Entry 7ERN (X-ray diffraction, 2.05 A resolution); this record covers chains A and C of the 4 polymer chains in the assembly.

== Chain A (and C) ==
Molecule: D-tagatose 3-epimerase
From: Agrobacterium sp. SUL3
Notes: EC 5.1.3.-; chain C of this document is another copy of the same molecule, construct and numbering; everything in this record applies to it too
UniProt: A0A0L6K0Q2 (A0A0L6K0Q2_9RHIZ); numbering as in UniProt (aligned over 1-282)
Amino-acid sequence (284 residues; row label = number of the first residue in the row):
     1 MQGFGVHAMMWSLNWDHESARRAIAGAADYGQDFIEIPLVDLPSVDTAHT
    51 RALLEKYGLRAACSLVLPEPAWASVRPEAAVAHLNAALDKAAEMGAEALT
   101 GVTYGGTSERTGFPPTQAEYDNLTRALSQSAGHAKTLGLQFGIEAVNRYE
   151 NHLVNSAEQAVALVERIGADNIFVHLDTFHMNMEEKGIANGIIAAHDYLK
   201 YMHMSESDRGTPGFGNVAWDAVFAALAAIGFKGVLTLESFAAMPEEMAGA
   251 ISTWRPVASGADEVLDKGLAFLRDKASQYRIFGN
Disordered / not traced: 284 (chain C: fully traced)
Differences from the reference sequence: expression tag (283-284)
Bound ions: Mg2+: Glu144, Asp177, Glu238 (together with D-fructose)
Residues lining bound ligands: D-fructose (FUD): His7, Met9, Glu36, Pro38, Ser64, Leu65, Val66, Gly101, Val102, Thr107, Glu144, Val146, Glu150, Asp177, His180, His203, Arg209, Glu238
What the authors report for this chain:
  - catalytic residues: Glu144, Asp177, His203, Glu238
  - binding site for D-fructose: His7, Ser64, Glu144, Glu150, His180, His203, Arg209
  - mutagenesis - P38N, P38N/Y201L (3.87-fold), P38N/V102A/Y201L (4.52-fold), P38N/V102A/Y201L/I251R (6.3-fold), P38N/V102A/Y201L/S207N/I251R (6.28-fold), V102A, V102I, T107N, Y201L, Y201V, T236K: increased catalytic activity on D-fructose
  - mutagenesis - P38N/V102A/Y201L/S207N/I251R (2.5-fold), P38N/V102A/Y201L, P38N/V102A/Y201L/S207N: increased stability

== Chain A / chain C interface ==
Contacting residue pairs - 74 pairs, chain A then chain C:
  Arg110(A) with Gly249(C); Trp254(C)
  Gly112(A) with Gly249(C), hydrogen bond (backbone-backbone); Trp254(C)
  Phe113(A) with Trp254(C)
  Pro114(A) with Ala248(C); Trp254(C)
  Pro115(A) with Trp254(C)
  Asn147(A) with Tyr149(C), hydrogen bond
  Arg148(A) with Asp208(C); Ser252(C); Trp254(C), hydrogen bond (backbone-side chain); Arg255(C)
  Tyr149(A) with Asn147(C), hydrogen bond; Tyr149(C), hydrophobic; Glu150(C), hydrogen bond; Phe179(C); Ser252(C)
  Glu150(A) with Tyr149(C), hydrogen bond
  Asn151(A) with Trp254(C)
  His152(A) with Trp254(C)
  Asn155(A) with Trp254(C)
  Ser156(A) with Arg255(C)
  Gln159(A) with Arg255(C)
  Phe179(A) with Tyr149(C); Met183(C), hydrophobic
  Met181(A) with Asn216(C), hydrogen bond (backbone-side chain)
  Asn182(A) with Asn182(C), hydrogen bond; Ser207(C); Asn216(C), hydrogen bond (backbone-side chain)
  Met183(A) with Phe179(C), hydrophobic; Met183(C), hydrophobic; Ser207(C); Asp208(C)
  Glu184(A) with Arg255(C), salt bridge
  Glu185(A) with Asn216(C), hydrogen bond (backbone-side chain)
  Lys186(A) with Asp208(C), salt bridge; Phe214(C); Val257(C), hydrogen bond (side chain-backbone)
  Gly187(A) with Gly215(C); Asn216(C)
  Ile188(A) with Asn216(C), hydrogen bond (backbone-side chain)
  Ser207(A) with Asn182(C); Met183(C)
  Asp208(A) with Arg148(C); Met183(C); Lys186(C), salt bridge
  Phe214(A) with Lys186(C)
  Gly215(A) with Gly187(C)
  Asn216(A) with Met181(C), hydrogen bond (side chain-backbone); Asn182(C), hydrogen bond (side chain-backbone); Glu185(C), hydrogen bond (side chain-backbone); Gly187(C); Ile188(C), hydrogen bond (side chain-backbone)
  Ala248(A) with Pro114(C)
  Gly249(A) with Arg110(C), hydrogen bond (backbone-side chain); Gly112(C), hydrogen bond (backbone-backbone)
  Ser252(A) with Arg110(C); Arg148(C); Tyr149(C)
  Trp254(A) with Arg110(C); Gly112(C); Phe113(C); Pro114(C); Pro115(C); Arg148(C), hydrogen bond (side chain-backbone); Asn151(C); His152(C); Asn155(C)
  Arg255(A) with Arg148(C); Ser156(C); Gln159(C); Glu184(C), salt bridge
  Val257(A) with Lys186(C), hydrogen bond (backbone-side chain)
Interface residues without a listed pair, chain A (40 interface residues in all): His180, Gly210, Glu245, Ala250, Thr253, Ala258
Interface residues without a listed pair, chain C (39 interface residues in all): His180, Gly210, Glu245, Thr253, Ala258

== In short ==
40 residues of chain A face 39 of chain C across their interface, with 20 hydrogen bonds and 4 salt bridges.
Among the polar pairs are Glu184(A)-Arg255(C), Lys186(A)-Asp208(C) and Asn147(A)-Tyr149(C). The paper reports
catalytic residues Glu144(A), Asp177(A) and His203(A) among others; P38N, P38N/Y201L and P38N/V102A/Y201L of
chain A, among others, increase catalytic activity on D-fructose; 12 substitutions were tested in all.
Chain A and chain C are both D-tagatose 3-epimerase (Agrobacterium sp. SUL3); the structure, Crystal structure
of D-allulose 3-epimerase with D-fructose from Agrobacterium sp. SUL3, was determined by X-ray diffraction
(same publication as 7ERM and 7ERO).
